Entry 7WTA (electron microscopy, 3.90 A resolution); this record covers chains A and C of the 4 polymer chains in the assembly.

# Chain A (and C)
Molecule: Pyruvate carboxylase, mitochondrial
Organism: Homo sapiens
Notes: EC 6.4.1.1; chain C of this document is another copy of the same molecule, construct and numbering; everything in this record applies to it too
UniProtKB: P11498 (PYC_HUMAN); residue numbers follow UniProt; this construct covers 1-1178
Sequence (1178 residues; row label = number of the first residue in the row):
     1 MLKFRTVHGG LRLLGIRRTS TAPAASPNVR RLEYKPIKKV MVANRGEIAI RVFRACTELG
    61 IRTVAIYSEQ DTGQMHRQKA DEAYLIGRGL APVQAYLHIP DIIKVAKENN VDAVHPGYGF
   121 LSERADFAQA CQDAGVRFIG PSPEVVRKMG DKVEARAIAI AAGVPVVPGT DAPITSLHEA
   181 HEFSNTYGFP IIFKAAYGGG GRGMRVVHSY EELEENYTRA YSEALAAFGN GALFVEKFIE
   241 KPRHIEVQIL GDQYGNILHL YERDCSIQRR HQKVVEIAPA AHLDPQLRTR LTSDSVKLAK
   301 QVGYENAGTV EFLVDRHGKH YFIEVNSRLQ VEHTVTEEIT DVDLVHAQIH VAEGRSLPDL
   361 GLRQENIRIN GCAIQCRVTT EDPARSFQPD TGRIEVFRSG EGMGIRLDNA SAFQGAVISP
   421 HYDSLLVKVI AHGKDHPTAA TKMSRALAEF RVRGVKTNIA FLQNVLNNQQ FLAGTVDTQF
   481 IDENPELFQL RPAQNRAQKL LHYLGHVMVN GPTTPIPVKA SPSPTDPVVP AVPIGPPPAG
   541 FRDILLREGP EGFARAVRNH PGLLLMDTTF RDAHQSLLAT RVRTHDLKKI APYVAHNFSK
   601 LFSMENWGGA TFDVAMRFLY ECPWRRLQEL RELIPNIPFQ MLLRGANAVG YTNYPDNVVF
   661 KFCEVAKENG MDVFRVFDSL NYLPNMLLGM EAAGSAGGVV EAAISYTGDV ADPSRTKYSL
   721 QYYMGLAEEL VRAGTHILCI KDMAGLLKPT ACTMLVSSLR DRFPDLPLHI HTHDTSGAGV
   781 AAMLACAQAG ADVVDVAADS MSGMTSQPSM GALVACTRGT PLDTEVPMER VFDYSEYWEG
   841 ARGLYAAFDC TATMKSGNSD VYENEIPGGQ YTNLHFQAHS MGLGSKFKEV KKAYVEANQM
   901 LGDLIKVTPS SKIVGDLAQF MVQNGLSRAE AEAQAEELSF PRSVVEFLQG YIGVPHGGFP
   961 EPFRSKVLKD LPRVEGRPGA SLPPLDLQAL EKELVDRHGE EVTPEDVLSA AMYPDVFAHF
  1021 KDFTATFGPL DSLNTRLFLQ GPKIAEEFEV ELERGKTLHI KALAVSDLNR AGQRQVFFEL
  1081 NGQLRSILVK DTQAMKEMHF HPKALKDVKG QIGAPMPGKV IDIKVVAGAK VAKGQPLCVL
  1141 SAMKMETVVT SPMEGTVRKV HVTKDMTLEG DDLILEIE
Unresolved in the structure: 1-494
Disulfides: Cys752-Cys786
Glycans and other covalent adducts: 5-(hexahydro-2-oxo-1H-thieno[3,4-d]imidazol-6-yl)pentanal (BTI) linked to Lys1144
Residues lining bound ligands: BTI (5-(hexahydro-2-oxo-1H-thieno[3,4-d]imidazol-6-yl)pentanal): Ala610, Asp613, Arg617, Tyr651, Gln870, Thr908, Ser911, Lys912
Curated features (UniProtKB/Swiss-Prot):
  - active site: Arg328
  - binding site (ATP): Lys152, Glu236, His271
  - binding site (substrate): Arg571 to Gln575, Arg644, Thr908
  - binding site (Mn(2+)): Asp572, Lys741, His771, His773
  - modified residue: Lys35 (N6-acetyllysine), Lys39 (N6-acetyllysine), Lys79 (N6-acetyllysine), Lys148 (N6-acetyllysine), Lys152 (N6-acetyllysine), Lys241 (N6-acetyllysine), Lys297 (N6-acetyllysine), Lys319 (N6-acetyllysine), Lys434 (N6-acetyllysine), Lys442 (N6-succinyllysine), Lys589 (N6-acetyllysine), Lys661 (N6-acetyllysine), Lys717 (N6-acetyllysine), Lys741 (N6-carboxylysine), Lys748 (N6-acetyllysine), Lys892 (N6-acetyllysine), Lys969 (N6-acetyllysine), Lys992 (N6-acetyllysine), Thr1003 (Phosphothreonine), Lys1061 (N6-acetyllysine) and 3 more in UniProt

# Chain A / chain C interface
Pairs across the interface - 40 pairs, chain A then chain C:
  Arg617(A) with Met1143(C); Lys1144(C)
  Phe618(A) with Met1143(C), hydrophobic
  Gln877(A) with Lys1144(C)
  Met881(A) with Ala1142(C), hydrophobic; Met1143(C), hydrophobic; Met1145(C), hydrophobic
  Lys912(A) with Lys1144(C)
  Gln919(A) with Met1145(C)
  Phe920(A) with Met1116(C), hydrophobic
  Gln923(A) with Pro1115(C); Met1116(C); Pro1117(C)
  Ser939(A) with Pro1115(C); Thr1147(C)
  Phe940(A) with Thr1147(C)
  Pro941(A) with Glu1146(C); Thr1147(C)
  Arg942(A) with Glu1146(C), hydrogen bond (backbone-backbone)
  Lys969(A) with Lys1133(C)
  Pro1115(A) with Phe920(C), hydrophobic; Gln923(C)
  Met1116(A) with Phe920(C), hydrophobic; Gln923(C)
  Pro1117(A) with Met881(C), hydrophobic
  Lys1133(A) with Glu937(C)
  Gly1134(A) with Asp970(C)
  Met1143(A) with Gln877(C); Ser880(C), hydrogen bond; Met881(C)
  Lys1144(A) with Arg617(C)
  Glu1146(A) with Pro941(C); Arg942(C), hydrogen bond (backbone-backbone)
  Thr1147(A) with Ser939(C); Phe940(C); Pro941(C)
  Val1148(A) with Ser939(C), hydrogen bond (backbone-side chain)
  Val1149(A) with Ser939(C)
  Thr1150(A) with Glu937(C); Ser939(C), hydrogen bond
Interface residues without a listed pair, chain A (32 interface residues in all): Asp613, Tyr651, Glu936, Glu937, Ser943, Met1145, Gly1170
Interface residues without a listed pair, chain C (28 interface residues in all): Asn924, Ser943, Val1148, Val1149, Pro1152, Asp1171

# Summary
32 residues of chain A and 28 residues of chain C are in contact; the contacts include 5 hydrogen bonds. Among
the polar pairs are Met1143(A)-Ser880(C), Val1148(A)-Ser939(C) and Thr1150(A)-Ser939(C). Bound to chain A:
compound BTI. Compound BTI is covalently linked to Lys1144(A).
Chain A and chain C are both Pyruvate carboxylase, mitochondrial (Homo sapiens); the structure, Cryo-EM
structure of human pyruvate carboxylase in apo state, was determined by electron microscopy together with
7WTB, 7WTC, 7WTD and 7WTE from the same study.
